Entry 8URQ (electron microscopy, 3.30 A resolution); this record covers chains B and A of the 5 polymer chains in the assembly.

# Chain B
Name: Meiotic recombination protein REC102
Source organism: Saccharomyces cerevisiae S288C
UniProtKB: Q02721 (TO6BL_YEAST); numbering as in UniProt (aligned over 1-264)
Amino-acid sequence (264 residues; numbered 1 to 264; the number before each row is that of its first residue):
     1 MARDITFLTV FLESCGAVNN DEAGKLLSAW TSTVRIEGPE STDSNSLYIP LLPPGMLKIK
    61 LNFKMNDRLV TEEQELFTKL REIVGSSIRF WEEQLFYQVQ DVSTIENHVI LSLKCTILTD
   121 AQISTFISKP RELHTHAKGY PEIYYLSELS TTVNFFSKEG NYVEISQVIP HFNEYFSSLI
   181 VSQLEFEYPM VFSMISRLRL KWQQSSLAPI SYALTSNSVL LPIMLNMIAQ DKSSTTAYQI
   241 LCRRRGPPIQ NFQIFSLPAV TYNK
Not modelled in the structure: 1, 13-27, 41-44, 53-56, 67-73, 259-264
What the authors report for this chain:
  - contacts within the chain: Ile59-Trp91, Trp91-Leu113
  - mutagenesis - R199A: unchanged expression
  - binding site for gapped DNA: Arg245
  - mutagenesis - L207A: unchanged binding to Meiosis-specific protein SPO11 (chain A)

# Chain A
Name: Meiosis-specific protein SPO11
Source organism: Saccharomyces cerevisiae S288C
UniProtKB: P23179 (SPO11_YEAST); numbering as in UniProt (aligned over 1-398)
Amino-acid sequence (435 residues; row label = number of the first residue in the row):
     1 MALEGLRKKY KTRQELVKAL TPKRRSIHLN SNGHSNGTPC SNADVLAHIK HFLSLAANSL
    61 EQHQQPISIV FQNKKKKGDT NSPDIHTTLD FPLNGPHLST HQFKLKRCAI LLNLLKVVME
   121 KLPLGKNTTV RDIFYSNVEL FQRQANVVQW LDVIRFNFKL SPRKSLNIIP AQKGLVYSPF
   181 PIDIYDNILT CENEPKMQKQ TIFSGKPCLI PFFQDDAVIK LGTTSMCNIV IVEKEAVFTK
   241 LVNNYHKLST NTMLITGKGF PDFLTRLFLK KLEQYCSNLI SDCSIFTDAD PYGISIALNY
   301 THSNERNAYI CTMANYKGIR ITQVLAQNNE VHNKSIQLLS LNQRDYSLAK NLIASLTANS
   361 WDIATSPLKN VVIECQREIF FQKKAEMNEI DAGIFKYKSR HHHHHHHHHH GDYKDDDDKD
   421 YKDDDDKDYK DDDDK
Not modelled in the structure: 1, 32-39, 77-85, 189-197, 223-227, 247-250, 331-334, 399-435
Differences from the reference sequence: conflict Asn81 (Ser in P23179), Ser99 (Cys in P23179), Ser204 (Pro in P23179), Asn278 (Lys in P23179), Val372 (Ile in P23179), Gly393 (Arg in P23179), Lys396 (Glu in P23179); expression tag (399-435)
Bound ions: Mg2+: Asp288, Asp290
Swiss-Prot annotation at these positions:
  - active site: Tyr135 (O-(5'-phospho-DNA)-tyrosine intermediate)
  - binding site (Mg(2+)): Glu233, Asp288
  - mutagenesis: Tyr135 (Y135F: Loss of activity)
What the authors report for this chain:
  - catalytic residues: Tyr135
  - Mg2+ coordination: Asp288, Asp290
  - catalytic residues: Glu233, Asp288 (proposed by the authors, not directly observed)
  - mutagenesis - L112A: unchanged expression
  - mutagenesis - L3A, R7D, L20A: decreased binding to Rec102 or Rec104
  - binding site for gapped DNA: Lys76, His101, Lys104, Arg131, Arg143, Gln144, Lys173, Glu233, Phe260, Arg266, Tyr292, Arg344, Ser347
  - specificity-determining residues: Arg131, Gln144, Glu233
  - mutagenesis - L60A: unchanged binding to Meiotic recombination protein REC102 (chain B)

# How chain B and chain A interact
Residue-residue contacts (53; chain B residue first):
  Phe186(B) with Ala2(A)
  Ile195(B) with Leu98(A), hydrophobic
  Arg199(B) with Leu93(A), hydrogen bond (side chain-backbone); Gly95(A), hydrogen bond (side chain-backbone); Leu98(A); Gln102(A), hydrogen bond
  Trp202(B) with Leu98(A), hydrophobic; Phe103(A), hydrophobic
  Gln203(B) with Phe91(A); Leu93(A); Leu105(A)
  Ser206(B) with Leu105(A), hydrogen bond (side chain-backbone); Lys106(A); Ala109(A)
  Pro209(B) with Asn113(A), hydrogen bond (backbone-side chain); Leu140(A), hydrophobic
  Ile210(B) with Phe91(A), hydrophobic; Leu105(A), hydrophobic; Leu112(A), hydrophobic
  Tyr212(B) with Lys116(A)
  Ala213(B) with Leu112(A); Asn113(A); Lys116(A)
  Leu214(B) with Leu60(A), hydrophobic; Leu112(A), hydrophobic
  Thr215(B) with Ala57(A)
  Ser216(B) with Lys116(A)
  Val219(B) with Glu61(A)
  Leu220(B) with Ala57(A); Leu60(A), hydrophobic; Glu61(A)
  Ile223(B) with Leu60(A); Glu61(A)
  Met224(B) with Phe91(A), hydrophobic
  Met227(B) with Leu60(A), hydrophobic; Pro66(A), hydrophobic; Phe91(A), hydrophobic
  Asp231(B) with Pro92(A); Asn94(A)
  Ser233(B) with Asn94(A), hydrogen bond (side chain-backbone); Gly95(A); Pro96(A)
  Tyr238(B) with Leu6(A); Leu16(A), hydrophobic; Leu20(A); Pro96(A)
  Gln239(B) with Pro96(A); His97(A); Leu98(A), hydrogen bond (side chain-backbone)
  Leu241(B) with Arg13(A); Val17(A), hydrophobic
  Cys242(B) with Pro96(A)
  Arg245(B) with His97(A)
Also at the interface, not in a pair above, chain B (36 interface residues in all): Ser182, Gln183, Leu198, Ser205, Leu207, Ile228, Gln230, Lys232, Ser234, Ile240, Ile249
Also at the interface, not in a pair above, chain A (35 interface residues in all): Leu3, Leu53, Ala56, Gln64, Gln65, Ser99, Thr100, Cys108
The authors on this interface:
  - specific contacts: Ser233(B)-Gly95(A), Gln239(B)-Leu98(A) (hydrogen bond), Phe103(A)-Trp202(B)
  - interface residues, chain B: Arg199(B), Asp231(B)
  - hot spots on chain B (mutagenesis) - R199A: abolished binding to Meiosis-specific protein SPO11 (chain A)
  - hot spots on chain B (mutagenesis) - I195A, L198A, W202A: decreased binding to Meiosis-specific protein SPO11 (chain A)
  - hot spots on chain A (mutagenesis) - L112A: decreased binding to Meiotic recombination protein REC102 (chain B)

# In short
36 residues of chain B face 35 of chain A across their interface, with 7 hydrogen bonds. Among the polar pairs
are Arg199(B)-Leu93(A), Arg199(B)-Gly95(A) and Arg199(B)-Gln102(A). The paper describes contacts between
Ser233(B) and Gly95(A) and Phe103(A) and Trp202(B); a hydrogen bond between Gln239(B) and Leu98(A). From the
paper: catalytic residues Tyr135(A), Glu233(A) and Asp288(A); L3A, R7D and L20A of chain A reduce binding to
Rec102 or Rec104; 10 substitutions were tested in all.
Chain B is Meiotic recombination protein REC102 and chain A is Meiosis-specific protein SPO11, both from
Saccharomyces cerevisiae S288C; the structure, Spo11 core complex with gapped DNA, was determined by electron
microscopy together with 8URU from the same study.
